Entry 8UY6 (electron microscopy, 1.90 A resolution); this record covers chains B and L of the 16 polymer chains in the assembly.

# Chain B (and L)
Protein: anti-ALFA nanobody
Source organism: Vicugna pacos
Notes: antibody fragment or engineered binder; chain L of this document is another copy of the same molecule, construct and numbering; everything in this record applies to it too
Sequence (124 residues; each row starts with the number of its first residue):
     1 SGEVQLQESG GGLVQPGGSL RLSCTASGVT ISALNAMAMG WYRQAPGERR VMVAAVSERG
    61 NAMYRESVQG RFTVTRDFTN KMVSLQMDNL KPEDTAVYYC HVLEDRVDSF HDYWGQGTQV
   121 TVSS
Not modelled in the structure: 1-2
Disulfide bonds: C24-C100
From the paper describing this entry:
  - self-association interface (contacts with another copy of this molecule); pairs are residue here / residue on that copy: Q44-G47 (hydrogen bond)
  - contacts within the chain: Q44-E48 (hydrogen bond)

# Interface between chain B and chain L
Contacting residue pairs (13; chain B residue first):
  Q44(B) with Q44(L); P46(L); G47(L), hydrogen bond (side chain-backbone); E48(L), hydrogen bond (side chain-backbone)
  P46(B) with Q44(L); R50(L); Y99(L)
  G47(B) with Q44(L), hydrogen bond (backbone-side chain); R50(L)
  E48(B) with Q44(L), hydrogen bond (backbone-side chain)
  R50(B) with P46(L); G47(L)
  Y99(B) with P46(L)
Also at the interface, not in a pair above, chain B (8 interface residues in all): A45, V97
Also at the interface, not in a pair above, chain L (8 interface residues in all): A45, V97

# Overview
The chain B/chain L interface involves 8 residues from each chain, with 4 hydrogen bonds. Among the polar
pairs are Q44(B)-G47(L) and Q44(B)-E48(L). The paper reports a self-association interface involving Q44(B);
contacts within the chain involving Q44(B) and E48(B).
Both chains are anti-ALFA nanobody (Vicugna pacos). Entry 8UY6 (Aquaporin Z with ALFA tag and bound to
nanobody) was determined by electron microscopy.
